PDB entry 1MOW | X-ray diffraction, 2.40 A resolution | chains C and A of the 3 polymer chains in the assembly

== Chain C ==
Molecule: 23-nt DNA strand
Sequence (23 nucleotides; row label = number of the first residue in the row):
   401 CGCCGGAACT TGAGACAGTT TGG
Bound ions: Mg2+ site 1: DA413, DG414 (shared with Gly20(A), Asp21(A), Asp117(A) of chain A; 2 residues of chain B); Mg2+ site 2: DA413 (shared with Gly20(A), Asp117(A) of chain A; 1 residue of chain B); Mg2+ site 3: DG414 (shared with Asp21(A), Gly116(A) of chain A; 1 residue of chain B)

== Chain A ==
Name: chimera of homing endonuclease I-DmoI and DNA endonuclease I-CreI
Source organism: Desulfurococcus mobilis
Notes: EC 3.1.-.-
UniProtKB: chimeric construct of p21505, p05725: residues 1-102 from p21505 (DMO1_DESMO) positions 1-102 (same numbers); residues 106-260 from p05725 positions 9-163 (UniProt number = residue number - 97)
Sequence (260 residues; each row starts with the number of its first residue):
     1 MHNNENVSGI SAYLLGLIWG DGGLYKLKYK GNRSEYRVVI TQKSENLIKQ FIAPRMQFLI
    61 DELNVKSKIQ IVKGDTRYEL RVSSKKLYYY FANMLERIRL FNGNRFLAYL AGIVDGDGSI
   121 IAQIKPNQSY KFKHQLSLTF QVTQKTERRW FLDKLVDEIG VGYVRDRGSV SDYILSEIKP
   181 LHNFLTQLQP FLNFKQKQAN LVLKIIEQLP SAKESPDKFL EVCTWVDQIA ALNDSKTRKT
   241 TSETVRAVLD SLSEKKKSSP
Disordered / not traced: 1-4, 253-260
Sequence notes: linker (103-105)
Bound ions: Mg2+ site 1: Gly20, Asp21, Asp117 (shared with 2 residues of chain B; DA413(C), DG414(C) of chain C); Mg2+ site 2: Gly20, Asp117 (shared with 1 residue of chain B; DA413(C) of chain C); Mg2+ site 3: Asp21, Gly116 (shared with 1 residue of chain B; DG414(C) of chain C)
From the paper describing this entry:
  - contacts within the chain: Tyr13-Asp115 (hydrogen bond), Tyr13-Asn193 (hydrogen bond), Leu17-Phe194, Trp19-Phe151 (pi stacking), Trp19-Gln144 (hydrogen bond), Trp19-Arg148 (cation-pi contact), Phe51-Phe194, Leu47-Phe194 (hydrophobic contact), Ile52-Phe194 (hydrophobic contact)
  - Mg2+ coordination: Asp21, Asp117
  - catalytic residues: Asp21, Asp117

== Interface between chain C and chain A ==
Residue-residue contacts (69):
  DC401(C) - Asn32(A)  base contact
  DC401(C) - Arg33(A)  base contact
  DC401(C) - Ser34(A)  sugar contact
  DG402(C) - Arg33(A)  base contact
  DG402(C) - Ser34(A)  hydrogen bond to the phosphate
  DG402(C) - Tyr36(A)  hydrogen bond to the phosphate
  DG402(C) - Lys85(A)  salt bridge to the phosphate
  DC403(C) - Ser34(A)  hydrogen bond to the base
  DC403(C) - Glu35(A)  base contact
  DC403(C) - Tyr36(A)  phosphate contact
  DC403(C) - Ser67(A)  sugar contact
  DC403(C) - Ser83(A)  sugar contact
  DC403(C) - Ser84(A)  phosphate contact
  DC403(C) - Lys85(A)  hydrogen bond to the phosphate
  DC404(C) - Tyr29(A)  base contact
  DC404(C) - Glu35(A)  hydrogen bond to the base
  DC404(C) - Ser67(A)  phosphate contact
  DC404(C) - Lys68(A)  hydrogen bond to the phosphate
  DC404(C) - Gln70(A)  sugar contact
  DC404(C) - Ser83(A)  phosphate contact
  DG405(C) - Glu35(A)  base contact
  DG405(C) - Arg37(A)  hydrogen bond to the base
  DG405(C) - Gln70(A)  base contact
  DG405(C) - Arg81(A)  hydrogen bond to the base
  DG406(C) - Arg37(A)  hydrogen bond to the base
  DG406(C) - Arg81(A)  hydrogen bond to the base
  DA407(C) - Glu79(A)  base contact
  DA407(C) - Arg81(A)  base contact
  DA408(C) - Arg77(A)  base contact
  DC409(C) - Asp75(A)  hydrogen bond to the base
  DG412(C) - Lys145(A)  sugar contact
  DA413(C) - Gly20(A)  phosphate contact
  DA413(C) - Asp117(A)  phosphate contact
  DA413(C) - Thr143(A)  sugar contact
  DA413(C) - Gln144(A)  phosphate contact
  DA413(C) - Lys145(A)  hydrogen bond to the phosphate
  DA413(C) - Val170(A)  base contact
  DG414(C) - Asp21(A)  phosphate contact
  DG414(C) - Gly116(A)  phosphate contact
  DG414(C) - Asp117(A)  phosphate contact
  DG414(C) - Gly118(A)  sugar contact
  DG414(C) - Ser119(A)  sugar contact
  DG414(C) - Thr143(A)  base contact
  DG414(C) - Arg167(A)  hydrogen bond to the base
  DA415(C) - Gly118(A)  phosphate contact
  DA415(C) - Ser119(A)  hydrogen bond to the phosphate
  DA415(C) - Ile121(A)  base contact
  DA415(C) - Gln141(A)  hydrogen bond to the base
  DA415(C) - Arg167(A)  base contact
  DA415(C) - Lys195(A)  salt bridge to the phosphate
  DA415(C) - Asn233(A)  phosphate contact
  DA415(C) - Asp234(A)  hydrogen bond to the phosphate
  DA415(C) - Ser235(A)  phosphate contact
  DC416(C) - Ile121(A)  phosphate contact
  DC416(C) - Gln123(A)  sugar contact
  DC416(C) - Ala230(A)  phosphate contact
  DC416(C) - Asn233(A)  hydrogen bond to the phosphate
  DC416(C) - Ser235(A)  hydrogen bond to the phosphate
  DC416(C) - Thr237(A)  phosphate contact
  DC416(C) - Arg238(A)  phosphate contact
  DA417(C) - Gln123(A)  hydrogen bond to the base
  DA417(C) - Thr237(A)  sugar contact
  DA417(C) - Arg238(A)  phosphate contact
  DA417(C) - Lys239(A)  hydrogen bond to the phosphate
  DA417(C) - Thr240(A)  hydrogen bond to the phosphate
  DG418(C) - Lys125(A)  hydrogen bond to the base
  DG418(C) - Lys239(A)  phosphate contact
  DT419(C) - Lys125(A)  base contact
  DT420(C) - Asn127(A)  hydrogen bond to the base
Interface residues without a listed pair, chain A (48 interface residues in all): Val72, Lys73, Ile120, Ala122, Pro126, Arg165

== Summary ==
18 residues of chain C face 48 of chain A across their interface; the contacts include 23 hydrogen bonds and 2
salt bridges. Among the polar pairs are DC403(C)-Ser34(A), DC404(C)-Glu35(A) and DG405(C)-Arg37(A). Asp21(A),
Gly116(A) and DG414(C) coordinate Mg2+ site 3. The paper reports catalytic residues Asp21(A) and Asp117(A);
Mg2+ coordination by Asp21(A) and Asp117(A).
Chain C is a 23-nt DNA strand and chain A is chimera of homing endonuclease I-DmoI and DNA endonuclease I-CreI
(Desulfurococcus mobilis); the structure, E-DreI, was determined by X-ray diffraction.
